PDB entry 6IZR | electron microscopy, 4.70 A resolution (low resolution: residue-level contacts below are approximate; hydrogen-bond / salt-bridge calls are withheld) | chains N and t of the 30 polymer chains in the assembly

# Chain N (and t)
Protein: Putative plasmid segregation protein ParM
From: Clostridium botulinum Prevot_594
Notes: chain t of this document is another copy of the same molecule, construct and numbering; everything in this record applies to it too
UniProt: A0A0B4W229 (A0A0B4W229_CLOBO); residue numbers follow UniProt; this construct covers 1-349
Sequence (349 residues; row label = number of the first residue in the row):
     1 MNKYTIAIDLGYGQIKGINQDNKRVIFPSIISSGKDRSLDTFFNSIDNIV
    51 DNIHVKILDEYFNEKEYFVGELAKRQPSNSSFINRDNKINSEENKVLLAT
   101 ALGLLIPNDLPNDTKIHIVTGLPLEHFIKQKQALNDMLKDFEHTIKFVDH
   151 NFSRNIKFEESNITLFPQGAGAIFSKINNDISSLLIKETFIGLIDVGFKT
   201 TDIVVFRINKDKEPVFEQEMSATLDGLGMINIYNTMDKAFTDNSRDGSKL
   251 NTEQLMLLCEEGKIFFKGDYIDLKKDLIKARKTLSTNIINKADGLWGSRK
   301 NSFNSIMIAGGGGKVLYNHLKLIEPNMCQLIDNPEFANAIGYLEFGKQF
Ion coordination: Mg2+: Asp195 (together with ADP)
Residues lining bound ligands: ADP (adenosine-5'-diphosphate): Asp9, Gly11, Tyr12, Gly13, Gln14, Lys16, Val196, Gly197, Phe198, Lys199, Met229, Tyr233, Cys259, Glu260, Arg281, Gly310, Gly311, Gly312, Lys314, Val315, Pro334, Glu335
What the authors report for this chain:
  - catalytic residues: Gln168 (proposed by the authors, not directly observed)

# How chain N and chain t interact
Pairs across the interface (10):
  Asn112(N) - Asn108(t)
  Asn112(N) - His150(t)
  Asn112(N) - Phe152(t)
  Lys146(N) - Pro111(t)
  Lys146(N) - Asp113(t)
  Asn151(N) - Met1(t)
  Phe152(N) - Met1(t)
  Ser153(N) - Met1(t)
  Ser153(N) - Asp109(t)
  Ser153(N) - Pro111(t)
Interface residues without a listed pair, chain N (7 interface residues in all): Leu110, Phe147

# Overview
The chain N/chain t interface involves 7 residues from each chain. Ligands of chain N: ADP. From the paper:
the catalytic residue Gln168(N).
Chain N and chain t are both Putative plasmid segregation protein ParM (Clostridium botulinum Prevot_594); the
structure, Whole structure of a 15-stranded ParM filament from Clostridium botulinum, was determined by
electron microscopy (same publication as 6IXW and 6IZV).
